PDB entry 3HKB | X-ray diffraction, 3.65 A resolution | chains D and E of the 5 polymer chains in the assembly

== Chain D ==
Molecule: Tubulin beta chain
Source organism: Ovis aries
Chain sequence (445 residues; each row starts with the number of its first residue; note: 10 numbers in that range are skipped by the numbering (no residue carries them; nothing is unmodelled there)):
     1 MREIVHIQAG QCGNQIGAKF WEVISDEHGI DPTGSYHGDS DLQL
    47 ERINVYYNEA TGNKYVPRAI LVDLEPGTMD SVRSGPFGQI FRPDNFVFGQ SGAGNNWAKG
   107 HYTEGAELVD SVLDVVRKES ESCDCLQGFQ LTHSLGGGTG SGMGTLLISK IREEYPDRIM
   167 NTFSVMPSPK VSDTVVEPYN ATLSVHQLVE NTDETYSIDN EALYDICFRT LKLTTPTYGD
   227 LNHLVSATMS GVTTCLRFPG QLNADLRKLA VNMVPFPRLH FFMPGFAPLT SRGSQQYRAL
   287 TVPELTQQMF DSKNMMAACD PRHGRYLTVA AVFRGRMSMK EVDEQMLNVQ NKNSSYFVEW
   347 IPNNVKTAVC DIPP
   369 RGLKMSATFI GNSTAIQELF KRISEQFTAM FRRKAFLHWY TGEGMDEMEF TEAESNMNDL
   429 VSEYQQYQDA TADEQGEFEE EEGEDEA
Unresolved in the structure: 1, 278-285, 439-455
Residues lining bound ligands: GDP (guanosine-5'-diphosphate): Gly10, Gln11, Cys12, Gln15, Ile16, Ala99, Ser140, Gly142, Gly143, Gly144, Thr145, Gly146, Ser147, Val171, Pro173, Val177, Ser178, Glu183, Asn206, Tyr224, Leu227, Asn228, Val231

== Chain E ==
Molecule: Stathmin-4
Source organism: Rattus norvegicus
Notes: fragment: RB3 stathmin-like domain
Reference sequence: P63043 (STMN4_RAT); residues 5-145 here correspond to UniProt positions 49-189 (UniProt number = residue number + 44)
Chain sequence (142 residues; each row starts with the number of its first residue):
     4 ADMEVIELNK CTSGQSFEVI LKPPSFDGVP EFNASLPRRR DPSLEEIQKK LEAAEERRKY
    64 QEAELLKHLA EKREHEREVI QKAIEENNNF IKMAKEKLAQ KMESNKENRE AHLAAMLERL
   124 QEKDKHAEEV RKNKELKEEA SR
Unresolved in the structure: 31-44, 142-145
Differences from the reference sequence: expression tag (4)
Curated features (UniProtKB/Swiss-Prot):
  - modified residue: Ser46 (Phosphoserine)

== Chain D / chain E interface ==
Residue-residue contacts (14; chain D residue first):
  Tyr108(D) - His129(E)  hydrogen bond
  Tyr108(D) - Val133(E)  hydrophobic
  Tyr108(D) - Arg134(E)
  Ala112(D) - Arg134(E)
  Lys156(D) - Asp127(E)  salt bridge
  Arg158(D) - Met119(E)
  Arg158(D) - Leu123(E)
  Glu159(D) - Leu123(E)
  Glu159(D) - Asp127(E)
  His192(D) - Lys126(E)
  Asn197(D) - Leu123(E)
  Gly412(D) - Val133(E)
  Gly412(D) - Asn136(E)  hydrogen bond (backbone-side chain)
  Glu417(D) - His129(E)  salt bridge
Other interface residues (no listed pair), chain D (14 interface residues in all): Thr109, Leu152, Ser155, Gln193, Met413
Other interface residues (no listed pair), chain E (10 interface residues in all): Gln124, Ala130

== Summary ==
The interface between chain D and chain E involves 14 residues on one side and 10 on the other; the contacts
include 2 hydrogen bonds and 2 salt bridges. Polar pairs include Lys156(D)-Asp127(E), Glu417(D)-His129(E) and
Tyr108(D)-His129(E). Chain D binds GDP.
Here chain D is Tubulin beta chain (Ovis aries) and chain E is Stathmin-4 (Rattus norvegicus). Entry 3HKB
(Tubulin: RB3 Stathmin-like domain complex) was determined by X-ray diffraction together with 3HKC, 3HKD and
3HKE from the same study.
